7BCA - chains A and B of the 4 polymer chains in the assembly; structure by X-ray diffraction, 2.80 A resolution.

# Chain A (and B)
Molecule: KORA domain-containing protein
Source organism: Escherichia coli K-12
Notes: chain B of this document is another copy of the same molecule, construct and numbering; everything in this record applies to it too
Reference sequence: Q6I6B7 (Q6I6B7_ECOLX); residues 6-102 here correspond to UniProt positions 11-107 (UniProt number = residue number + 5)
Amino-acid sequence (98 residues; row label = number of the first residue in the row):
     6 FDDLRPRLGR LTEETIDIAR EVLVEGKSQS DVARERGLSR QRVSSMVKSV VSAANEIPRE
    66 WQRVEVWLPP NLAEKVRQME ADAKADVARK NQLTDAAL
Unresolved in the structure: 6-7 (chain B: 99-103)
Sequence notes: conflict Leu98 (Ser103 in Q6I6B7); expression tag (103)
Modified positions: Mse51 (selenomethionine; parent Met); Mse84 (selenomethionine; parent Met)
From the paper describing this entry:
  - binding site for the 19-nt DNA strand: Arg45
  - binding site for the 19-nt DNA strand: Gln46
  - specificity-determining residues: Arg45, Gln46

# Interface between chain A and chain B
Contacting residue pairs (50; chain A residue first):
  Val56(A) - Trp72(B)  hydrophobic
  Asn60(A) - Trp72(B)
  Glu65(A) - Pro75(B)
  Trp66(A) - Trp72(B)
  Trp66(A) - Leu73(B)
  Trp66(A) - Pro74(B)
  Gln67(A) - Trp72(B)
  Gln67(A) - Leu73(B)  hydrogen bond (backbone-backbone)
  Gln67(A) - Pro75(B)
  Gln67(A) - Ala78(B)
  Gln67(A) - Arg82(B)  hydrogen bond
  Arg68(A) - Glu70(B)
  Arg68(A) - Val71(B)
  Arg68(A) - Trp72(B)
  Val69(A) - Val69(B)
  Val69(A) - Glu70(B)
  Val69(A) - Val71(B)  hydrogen bond (backbone-backbone)
  Val69(A) - Ala78(B)  hydrophobic
  Val69(A) - Arg82(B)
  Glu70(A) - Arg15(B)  salt bridge
  Glu70(A) - Arg68(B)  salt bridge
  Glu70(A) - Val69(B)
  Glu70(A) - Glu70(B)
  Val71(A) - Gln67(B)
  Val71(A) - Arg68(B)
  Val71(A) - Val69(B)  hydrogen bond (backbone-backbone)
  Val71(A) - Val81(B)  hydrophobic
  Val71(A) - Glu85(B)
  Trp72(A) - Pro11(B)
  Trp72(A) - Arg12(B)
  Trp72(A) - Trp66(B)
  Trp72(A) - Gln67(B)
  Trp72(A) - Arg68(B)
  Trp72(A) - Glu85(B)  hydrogen bond (backbone-side chain)
  Leu73(A) - Trp66(B)
  Leu73(A) - Gln67(B)  hydrogen bond (backbone-backbone)
  Leu73(A) - Glu85(B)
  Pro74(A) - Trp66(B)
  Pro75(A) - Gln67(B)
  Ala78(A) - Gln67(B)
  Ala78(A) - Val69(B)  hydrophobic
  Val81(A) - Val69(B)  hydrophobic
  Val81(A) - Val71(B)
  Arg82(A) - Gln67(B)  hydrogen bond
  Mse84(A) - Leu77(B)  hydrophobic
  Mse84(A) - Val81(B)
  Mse84(A) - Mse84(B)  hydrophobic
  Glu85(A) - Val71(B)
  Glu85(A) - Trp72(B)  hydrogen bond (side chain-backbone)
  Glu85(A) - Leu73(B)
Also at the interface, not in a pair above, chain A (21 interface residues in all): Ile62, Leu77, Ala88
Also at the interface, not in a pair above, chain B (22 interface residues in all): Ile62, Glu65, Ala88

# Overview
21 residues of chain A and 22 residues of chain B are in contact, with 8 hydrogen bonds and 2 salt bridges.
Polar contacts include Glu70(A)-Arg15(B), Glu70(A)-Arg68(B) and Gln67(A)-Arg82(B). From the paper: a binding
site for the 19-nt DNA strand at Arg45(A) and Gln46(A); specificity determinants Arg45(A) and Gln46(A).
Chain A and chain B are both KORA domain-containing protein (Escherichia coli K-12); the structure, Crystal
structure of the HTH DNA binding protein ArdK from R388 plasmid bound to a direct-repeat ..., was determined
by X-ray diffraction together with 7BCB from the same study.
